Entry 5HOO (X-ray diffraction, 3.30 A resolution); this record covers chains A and B of the 8 polymer chains in the assembly.

== Chain A (and B) ==
Molecule: Mariner Mos1 transposase
Source organism: Drosophila mauritiana
Notes: EC 3.1.-.-; fragment: full-length Mos1 transposase; chain B of this document is another copy of the same molecule, construct and numbering; everything in this record applies to it too
UniProtKB: Q7JQ07 (MOS1T_DROMA); residue numbers follow UniProt; this construct covers 1-345
Chain sequence (345 residues; each row starts with the number of its first residue):
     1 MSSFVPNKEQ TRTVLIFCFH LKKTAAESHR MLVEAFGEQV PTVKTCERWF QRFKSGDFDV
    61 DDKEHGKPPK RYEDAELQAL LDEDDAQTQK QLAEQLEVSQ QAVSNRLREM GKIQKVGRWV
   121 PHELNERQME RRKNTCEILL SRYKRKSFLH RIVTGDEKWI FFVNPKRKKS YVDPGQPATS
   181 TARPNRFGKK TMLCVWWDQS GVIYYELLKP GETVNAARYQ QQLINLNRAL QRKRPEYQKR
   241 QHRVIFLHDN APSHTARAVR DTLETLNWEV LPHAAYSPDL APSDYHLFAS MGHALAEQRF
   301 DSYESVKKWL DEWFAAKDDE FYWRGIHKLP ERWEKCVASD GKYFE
Disordered / not traced: 1-2, 235-242 (chain B: 1-2, 236-242)
Disulfides: C136-C336
Sequence notes: conflict T45 (Lys in Q7JQ07), N164 (Ser in Q7JQ07), P210 (Arg in Q7JQ07), F344 (Leu in Q7JQ07); engineered mutation A216 (Thr in Q7JQ07)
Bound ions: Mg2+: D156, D249 (shared with 1 residue of chain G)
Swiss-Prot annotation at these positions:
  - DNA-binding region (H-T-H motif): T24 to S55, Q89 to M110
  - region: I113 to N125 (Linker)
  - binding site (Mg(2+)): D156, D249, D284
  - site: R48 (Important for base-specific DNA-binding), Q100 (Important for base-specific DNA-binding), R118 (Important for base-specific DNA-binding), R186 (Critical for target DNA recognition), H293 (Important for base-specific DNA-binding)
  - mutagenesis: R48 (R48Q: Loss of DNA binding; when associated with R-100), Q100 (Q100R: Loss of DNA binding; when associated with Q-48), R118 (R118A: Reduces rate of second strand cleavage; when associated with A-216), W119 (W119P: Alters cleavage sites in second strand cleavage), R186 (R186A: No effect on second strand cleavage. Strongly reduced strand transfer activity), D284 (D284A: Loss of catalytic activity)
Reported in the primary citation:
  - Mg2+ coordination: D156, D249
  - catalytic residues: D156, D249
  - catalytic residues: D284 (citing earlier work)
  - binding site for Mos1 IR TS joined to Target DNA: H122, R186, F187, T213, A216, R257
  - mutagenesis - H122A, F187W: unchanged catalytic activity on strand transfer
  - binding site for Mos1 IR TS joined to Target DNA: W159, R186, F187, K190, T213, V214
  - contacts within the chain: W159-K190 (cation-pi contact)
  - mutagenesis - W159A, R186A, F187A, K190A: abolished catalytic activity on target DNA duplex with a sole TA
  - mutagenesis - W159A, F187A, K190A: decreased catalytic activity on in vitro transposition efficiency
  - mutagenesis - F161A, F161W, R186A, F187A, F187W, K190A: unchanged catalytic activity on Transposon excision
  - specificity-determining residues: V214
  - binding site for Target DNA: N250, Y276
  - conformationally variable residues (loop rearrangement): P210
  - mutagenesis - T216A: increased expression (citing earlier work)

== How chain A and chain B interact ==
Residue-residue contacts (109):
  F4(A) - I16(B)  hydrophobic
  F4(A) - H20(B)
  F4(A) - F58(B)  hydrophobic
  Q10(A) - T13(B)
  T13(A) - Q10(B)
  V14(A) - F17(B)  hydrophobic
  I16(A) - F4(B)  hydrophobic
  F17(A) - V14(B)  hydrophobic
  F17(A) - M31(B)
  F17(A) - A35(B)  hydrophobic
  F17(A) - F36(B)  hydrophobic
  H20(A) - S3(B)
  H20(A) - F4(B)
  H20(A) - A35(B)  hydrogen bond (side chain-backbone)
  H20(A) - F36(B)
  L21(A) - M31(B)
  L21(A) - E34(B)
  L21(A) - A35(B)
  M31(A) - F17(B)
  M31(A) - L21(B)
  E34(A) - H20(B)
  E34(A) - L21(B)
  A35(A) - F17(B)  hydrophobic
  A35(A) - H20(B)
  A35(A) - L21(B)
  F36(A) - F17(B)  hydrophobic
  F36(A) - H20(B)
  F58(A) - F4(B)  hydrophobic
  L81(A) - Y171(B)
  D85(A) - S170(B)
  D85(A) - Y171(B)  hydrogen bond (backbone-backbone)
  D85(A) - T179(B)  hydrogen bond
  A86(A) - K168(B)
  A86(A) - K169(B)
  A86(A) - S170(B)
  Q89(A) - Y171(B)  hydrogen bond
  L107(A) - Y171(B)  hydrophobic
  G111(A) - P174(B)
  K112(A) - V172(B)
  K112(A) - D173(B)  salt bridge
  I113(A) - S170(B)
  I113(A) - Y171(B)
  I113(A) - V172(B)  hydrogen bond (backbone-backbone)
  Q114(A) - K169(B)
  Q114(A) - S170(B)
  Q114(A) - Y171(B)  hydrogen bond
  K115(A) - K169(B)
  K115(A) - S170(B)  hydrogen bond (backbone-backbone)
  K115(A) - Q176(B)  hydrogen bond (side chain-backbone)
  K115(A) - A178(B)
  V116(A) - R167(B)
  V116(A) - K168(B)
  V116(A) - A178(B)
  G117(A) - R167(B)  hydrogen bond (backbone-side chain)
  G117(A) - K168(B)  hydrogen bond (backbone-backbone)
  G117(A) - T179(B)
  R118(A) - S180(B)
  R118(A) - T181(B)  hydrogen bond (backbone-backbone)
  W119(A) - R167(B)
  W119(A) - T181(B)
  W119(A) - A182(B)
  W119(A) - R183(B)
  V120(A) - T181(B)  hydrogen bond (backbone-backbone)
  V120(A) - A182(B)  hydrophobic
  V120(A) - R183(B)  hydrogen bond (backbone-backbone)
  H122(A) - A182(B)
  E123(A) - A182(B)
  R167(A) - V116(B)
  R167(A) - G117(B)  hydrogen bond (side chain-backbone)
  R167(A) - W119(B)
  K168(A) - A86(B)
  K168(A) - V116(B)
  K168(A) - G117(B)  hydrogen bond (backbone-backbone)
  K169(A) - A86(B)
  K169(A) - K115(B)
  S170(A) - D85(B)
  S170(A) - A86(B)
  S170(A) - I113(B)
  S170(A) - Q114(B)
  S170(A) - K115(B)  hydrogen bond (backbone-backbone)
  Y171(A) - L81(B)
  Y171(A) - D85(B)  hydrogen bond (backbone-backbone)
  Y171(A) - Q87(B)
  Y171(A) - Q89(B)  hydrogen bond
  Y171(A) - I113(B)
  Y171(A) - Q114(B)  hydrogen bond
  V172(A) - K112(B)
  V172(A) - I113(B)  hydrogen bond (backbone-backbone)
  D173(A) - K112(B)  salt bridge
  P174(A) - G111(B)
  Q176(A) - K115(B)  hydrogen bond (backbone-side chain)
  P177(A) - E345(B)
  A178(A) - K115(B)
  A178(A) - V116(B)
  A178(A) - E345(B)
  T179(A) - D85(B)  hydrogen bond
  T179(A) - G117(B)
  S180(A) - R118(B)
  S180(A) - E345(B)  hydrogen bond
  T181(A) - R118(B)  hydrogen bond (backbone-backbone)
  T181(A) - W119(B)
  T181(A) - V120(B)  hydrogen bond (backbone-backbone)
  A182(A) - W119(B)
  A182(A) - V120(B)  hydrophobic
  A182(A) - E123(B)
  R183(A) - W119(B)
  R183(A) - V120(B)  hydrogen bond (backbone-backbone)
  P184(A) - W119(B)
  R186(A) - F187(B)
Also at the interface, not in a pair above, chain A (56 interface residues in all): C18, L32, Q87, P121, P165, K166, G175, N185
Also at the interface, not in a pair above, chain B (58 interface residues in all): C18, L32, L107, P121, H122, P165, K166, G175, P177, P184, R186

== Overview ==
The interface between chain A and chain B involves 56 residues on one side and 58 on the other, with 26
hydrogen bonds and 2 salt bridges. Among the polar pairs are K112(A)-D173(B), H20(A)-A35(B) and
D85(A)-T179(B). The paper reports catalytic residues D156(A), D249(A) and D284(A); W159A, R186A and F187A of
chain A, among others, abolish catalytic activity on target DNA duplex with a sole TA; 9 substitutions were
tested in all.
Chain A and chain B are both Mariner Mos1 transposase (Drosophila mauritiana); the structure, Crystal
structure of the Mos1 Strand Transfer Complex, was determined by X-ray diffraction.
